4UFX - chain A; structure by X-ray diffraction, 1.49 A resolution.

# Chain A
Molecule: Glycylpeptide N-tetradecanoyltransferase
Organism: Plasmodium vivax
Notes: EC 2.3.1.97
Reference sequence: A5K1A2 (A5K1A2_PLAVS); residues 27-410 here = UniProt positions 27-410
Chain sequence (385 residues; row label = number of the first residue in the row):
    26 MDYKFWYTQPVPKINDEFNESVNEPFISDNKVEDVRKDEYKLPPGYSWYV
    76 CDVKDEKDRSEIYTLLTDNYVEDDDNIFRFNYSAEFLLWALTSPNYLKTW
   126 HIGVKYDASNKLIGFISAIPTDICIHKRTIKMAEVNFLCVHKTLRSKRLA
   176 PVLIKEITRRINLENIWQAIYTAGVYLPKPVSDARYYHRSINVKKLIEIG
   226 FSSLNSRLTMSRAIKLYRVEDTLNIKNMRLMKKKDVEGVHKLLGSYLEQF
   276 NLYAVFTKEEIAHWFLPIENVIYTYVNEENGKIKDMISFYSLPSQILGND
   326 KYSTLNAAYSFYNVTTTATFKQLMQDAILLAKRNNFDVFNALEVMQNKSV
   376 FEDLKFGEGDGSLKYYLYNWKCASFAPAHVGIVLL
Differences from the reference sequence: expression tag (26)
Bound ions: Mg2+: L169 (together with 2-oxopentadecyl-CoA)
Small-molecule neighbours:
  - 80O (N-[2-(3-methoxyphenyl)ethanimidoyl]-2-piperidin-4-yloxy-pyridine-3-carboxamide): V96, E97, D98, F103, R104, F105, Y107, T197, Y211, F226, Y315, L317, S319, L330, Y334, N365, A366, L367, L388, L409, L410
  - 2-oxopentadecyl-CoA (NHW): M26, Y28, K29, F30, W31, N94, Y95, V96, V160, N161, F162, L163, C164, V165, L169, R170, S171, K172, R173, L174, A175, P176, I179, I182, T183, I186, N187, I191, W192, Q193, A194, Y196, T197, A198, V200, L202, Y393
From the paper describing this entry:
  - binding site for 80O: Y315, S319

# Summary
Ligands of chain A: compound 80O and 2-oxopentadecyl-CoA. The paper reports a binding site for 80O at Y315 and
S319.
Chain A is Glycylpeptide N-tetradecanoyltransferase (Plasmodium vivax); the structure, Plasmodium vivax
N-myristoyltransferase in complex with a pyridyl inhibitor (compound 19), was determined by X-ray diffraction
(same publication as 4UFV and 4UFW).
